PDB entry 6PTJ | electron microscopy, 3.80 A resolution | chains E and G of the 14 polymer chains in the assembly

== Chain E (and G) ==
Name: DNA polymerase alpha-binding protein
Organism: Saccharomyces cerevisiae (strain ATCC 204508 / S288c)
Notes: chain G of this document is another copy of the same molecule, construct and numbering; everything in this record applies to it too
Reference sequence: Q01454 (CTF4_YEAST); residues 1-927 here = UniProt positions 1-927
Chain sequence (927 residues; each row starts with the number of its first residue):
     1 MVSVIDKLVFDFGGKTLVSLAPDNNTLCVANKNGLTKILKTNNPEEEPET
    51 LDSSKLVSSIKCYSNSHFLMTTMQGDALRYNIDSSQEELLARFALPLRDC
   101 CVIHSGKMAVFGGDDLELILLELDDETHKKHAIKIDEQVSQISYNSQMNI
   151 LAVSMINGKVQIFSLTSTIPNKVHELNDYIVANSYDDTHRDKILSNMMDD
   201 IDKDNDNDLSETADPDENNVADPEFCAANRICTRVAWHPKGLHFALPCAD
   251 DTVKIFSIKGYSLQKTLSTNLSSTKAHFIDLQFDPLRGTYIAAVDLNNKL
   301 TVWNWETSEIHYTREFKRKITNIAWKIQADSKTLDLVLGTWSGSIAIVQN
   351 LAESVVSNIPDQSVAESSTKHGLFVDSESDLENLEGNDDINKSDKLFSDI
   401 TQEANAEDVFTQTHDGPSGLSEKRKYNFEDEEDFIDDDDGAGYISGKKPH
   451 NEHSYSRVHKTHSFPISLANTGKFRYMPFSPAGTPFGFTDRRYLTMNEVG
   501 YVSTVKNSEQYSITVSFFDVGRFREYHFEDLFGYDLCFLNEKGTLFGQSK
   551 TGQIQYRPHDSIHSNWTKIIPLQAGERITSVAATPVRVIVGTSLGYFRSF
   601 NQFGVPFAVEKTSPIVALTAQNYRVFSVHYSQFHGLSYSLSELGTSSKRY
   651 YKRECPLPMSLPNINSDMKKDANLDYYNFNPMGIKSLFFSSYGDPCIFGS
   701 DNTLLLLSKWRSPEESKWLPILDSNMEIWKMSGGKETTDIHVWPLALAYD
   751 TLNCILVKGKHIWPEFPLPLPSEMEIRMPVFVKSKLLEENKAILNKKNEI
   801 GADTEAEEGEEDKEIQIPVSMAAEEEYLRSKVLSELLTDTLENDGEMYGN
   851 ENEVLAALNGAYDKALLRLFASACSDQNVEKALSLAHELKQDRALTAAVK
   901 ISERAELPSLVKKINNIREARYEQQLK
Unresolved in the structure: 1-473, 664-670, 791-813 (chain G: 1-473, 664-670, 794-813, 924-927)
UniProt features mapped onto this chain:
  - modified residue: Ser377 (Phosphoserine), Ser379 (Phosphoserine), Ser398 (Phosphoserine), Thr401 (Phosphothreonine), Thr411 (Phosphothreonine), Ser463 (Phosphoserine)

== Chain E / chain G interface ==
Residue-residue contacts - 23 pairs, chain E then chain G:
  His634(E) - His634(G)
  Pro658(E) - Lys611(G)
  Pro658(E) - Thr612(G)
  Leu661(E) - Phe633(G)  hydrophobic
  Glu714(E) - Arg649(G)  salt bridge
  Glu714(E) - Tyr650(G)
  Glu714(E) - Arg653(G)  hydrogen bond (backbone-side chain)
  Glu715(E) - Arg649(G)
  Glu715(E) - Arg653(G)
  Ser716(E) - Arg653(G)  hydrogen bond (backbone-side chain)
  Lys717(E) - Glu610(G)
  Trp718(E) - Glu610(G)
  Trp718(E) - Lys611(G)  hydrogen bond (backbone-backbone)
  Pro720(E) - Val609(G)
  Pro779(E) - Arg598(G)  hydrogen bond (backbone-side chain)
  Phe781(E) - Pro571(G)
  Lys785(E) - Ile569(G)
  Tyr827(E) - Pro606(G)
  Leu828(E) - Phe607(G)
  Lys831(E) - Phe607(G)  hydrogen bond (side chain-backbone)
  Glu880(E) - His563(G)  salt bridge
  Glu880(E) - Phe603(G)
  Leu885(E) - Val605(G)  hydrophobic
Other interface residues (no listed pair), chain E (28 interface residues in all): Gly635, Leu636, Lys652, Pro656, Leu705, Asp723, Met778, Val780, Val782, Lys881, Ser884
Other interface residues (no listed pair), chain G (23 interface residues in all): Gln573, Tyr596, Ala608, Ser613, Lys648, Glu654

== In short ==
28 residues of chain E face 23 of chain G across their interface; the contacts include 5 hydrogen bonds and 2
salt bridges. Polar pairs include Glu714(E)-Arg649(G), Glu880(E)-His563(G) and Glu714(E)-Arg653(G).
Both chains are DNA polymerase alpha-binding protein (Saccharomyces cerevisiae (strain ATCC 204508 / S288c)).
Entry 6PTJ (Structure of Ctf4 trimer in complex with one CMG helicase) was determined by electron microscopy
(same publication as 6PTN and 6PTO).
